Entry 4L28 (X-ray diffraction, 2.63 A resolution); this record covers chains A and C.

# Chain A (and C)
Name: Cystathionine beta-synthase
Source organism: Homo sapiens
Notes: EC 4.2.1.22; chain C of this document is another copy of the same molecule, construct and numbering; everything in this record applies to it too
UniProtKB: P35520 (CBS_HUMAN); numbering as in UniProt (aligned over 2-551)
Sequence (558 residues; numbered 2 to 559; the number before each row is that of its first residue):
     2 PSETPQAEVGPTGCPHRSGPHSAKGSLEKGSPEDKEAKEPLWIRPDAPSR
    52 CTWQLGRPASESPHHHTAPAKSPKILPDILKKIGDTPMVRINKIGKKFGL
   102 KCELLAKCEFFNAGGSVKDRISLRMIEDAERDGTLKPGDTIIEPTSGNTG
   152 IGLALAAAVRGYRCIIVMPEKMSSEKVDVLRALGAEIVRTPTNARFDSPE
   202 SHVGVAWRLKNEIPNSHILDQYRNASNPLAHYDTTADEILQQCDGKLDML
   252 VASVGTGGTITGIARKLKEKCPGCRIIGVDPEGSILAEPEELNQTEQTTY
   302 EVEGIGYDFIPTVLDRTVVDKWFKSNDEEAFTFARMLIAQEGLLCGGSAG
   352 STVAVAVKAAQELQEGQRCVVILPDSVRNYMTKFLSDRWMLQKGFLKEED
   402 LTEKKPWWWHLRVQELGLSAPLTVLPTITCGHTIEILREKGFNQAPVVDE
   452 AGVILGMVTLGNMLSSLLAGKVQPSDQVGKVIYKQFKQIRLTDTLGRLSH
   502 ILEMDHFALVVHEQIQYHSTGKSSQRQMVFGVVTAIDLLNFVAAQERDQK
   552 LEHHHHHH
Unresolved in the structure: 2-41, 402, 515-527, 549-559 (chain C: 2-42, 297, 401, 403-404, 515-526, 550-559)
Sequence notes: engineered mutation Asn444 (Asp in P35520); expression tag (552-559)
Glycans and other covalent adducts: pyridoxal phosphate (PLP) linked to Lys119
Bound ions: heme Fe: Cys52, His65
Ligand contacts:
  - heme (HEM): Pro49, Ser50, Arg51, Cys52, Thr53, Trp54, Arg58, Pro59, Glu62, Ser63, Pro64, His65, Arg224, Asn225, Ala226, Pro229, Leu230, Tyr233, Thr262, Gly263, Arg266, Thr313, Val314
  - pyridoxal phosphate (PLP): Asn149, Ser254, Val255, Gly256, Thr257, Gly258, Gly259, Thr260, Glu304, Gly305, Ile306, Ser349, Pro375, Asp376, Tyr381
What the authors report for this chain:
  - disease-associated variants - D444N: increased catalytic activity
  - disease-associated variants - D444N: decreased catalytic activity on AdoMet
  - allosteric site: Glu201, Pro422, Leu423, Phe443, Ala446, Pro447, Val448, Met458, Val459, Thr460, Asn463, Tyr484, Phe487, His507, Phe508, Ala509, Val533, Val534, Thr535, Ile537, Asp538 (proposed by the authors, not directly observed)

# Interface between chain A and chain C
Residue-residue contacts (134):
  Lys75(A) - Gln242(C)
  Lys75(A) - Gln243(C)
  Lys75(A) - Asp245(C)  salt bridge
  Ile76(A) - Met89(C)
  Ile76(A) - Leu106(C)  hydrophobic
  Ile76(A) - Gln243(C)
  Ile76(A) - Arg369(C)
  Leu77(A) - Met89(C)  hydrogen bond (backbone-backbone)
  Leu77(A) - Val90(C)
  Leu77(A) - Arg91(C)  hydrogen bond (backbone-backbone)
  Pro78(A) - Arg91(C)
  Pro78(A) - Asn93(C)  hydrogen bond (backbone-side chain)
  Asp79(A) - Val90(C)
  Asp79(A) - Asn93(C)
  Ile80(A) - Val90(C)
  Ile80(A) - Glu342(C)
  Ile80(A) - Gly343(C)
  Ile80(A) - Leu344(C)  hydrophobic
  Lys83(A) - Phe112(C)
  Met89(A) - Ile76(C)
  Met89(A) - Leu77(C)  hydrogen bond (backbone-backbone)
  Val90(A) - Leu77(C)
  Val90(A) - Asp79(C)
  Val90(A) - Ile80(C)
  Arg91(A) - Leu77(C)  hydrogen bond (backbone-backbone)
  Arg91(A) - Pro78(C)
  Asn93(A) - Pro78(C)  hydrogen bond (side chain-backbone)
  Asn93(A) - Asp79(C)
  Lys94(A) - Ala159(C)  hydrogen bond (side chain-backbone)
  Lys94(A) - Val160(C)  hydrogen bond (side chain-backbone)
  Leu106(A) - Ile76(C)  hydrophobic
  Phe112(A) - Ile80(C)  hydrophobic
  Phe112(A) - Lys83(C)
  Phe112(A) - Phe112(C)
  Phe112(A) - Ala114(C)  hydrophobic
  Ala114(A) - Phe112(C)  hydrophobic
  Ala114(A) - Leu345(C)
  Leu156(A) - Gly343(C)
  Ala159(A) - Lys94(C)  hydrogen bond (backbone-side chain)
  Ala159(A) - Ala340(C)
  Val160(A) - Lys94(C)  hydrogen bond (backbone-side chain)
  Val160(A) - Glu342(C)
  Glu171(A) - Gln486(C)
  Asp179(A) - Met382(C)
  Asp179(A) - Leu386(C)
  Arg182(A) - Asp388(C)  salt bridge
  Arg182(A) - His501(C)
  Arg182(A) - Glu504(C)  salt bridge
  Ala183(A) - Ile339(C)
  Ala183(A) - Ala340(C)
  Ala183(A) - Leu386(C)  hydrophobic
  Leu184(A) - Ile339(C)  hydrophobic
  Ile188(A) - Leu503(C)
  Ile188(A) - Glu504(C)
  Val189(A) - Leu503(C)
  Val189(A) - Ala536(C)  hydrophobic
  Arg190(A) - Leu503(C)
  Arg190(A) - Glu504(C)  hydrogen bond (side chain-backbone)
  Arg190(A) - Met505(C)
  Arg190(A) - His507(C)
  Thr191(A) - His507(C)
  Pro192(A) - Tyr484(C)  hydrophobic
  Pro192(A) - His507(C)
  Asn194(A) - Ile483(C)  hydrogen bond (side chain-backbone)
  Asn194(A) - Tyr484(C)
  Ala195(A) - Asn463(C)
  Ala195(A) - Tyr484(C)
  Arg196(A) - Asn463(C)  hydrogen bond (backbone-side chain)
  Arg196(A) - Ser466(C)  hydrogen bond
  Arg196(A) - Ser467(C)
  Arg196(A) - Ala470(C)
  Arg196(A) - Lys472(C)
  Asp198(A) - Ser466(C)  hydrogen bond
  Ser199(A) - Asn463(C)
  Glu201(A) - Thr460(C)  hydrogen bond
  Glu201(A) - Tyr484(C)  hydrogen bond
  Glu201(A) - His507(C)
  Arg209(A) - Ile537(C)
  Leu210(A) - Ile537(C)  hydrophobic
  Leu210(A) - Leu540(C)  hydrophobic
  Glu213(A) - Leu540(C)
  Glu213(A) - Asn541(C)
  Ile214(A) - Leu540(C)  hydrophobic
  Gln242(A) - Lys75(C)
  Gln243(A) - Lys75(C)
  Gln243(A) - Ile76(C)
  Asp245(A) - Lys75(C)  salt bridge
  Ile339(A) - Ala183(C)
  Ile339(A) - Leu184(C)  hydrophobic
  Ala340(A) - Ala159(C)
  Ala340(A) - Ala183(C)
  Gln341(A) - Ala159(C)
  Glu342(A) - Ile80(C)
  Glu342(A) - Val160(C)
  Gly343(A) - Ile80(C)
  Gly343(A) - Leu156(C)
  Leu344(A) - Ile80(C)  hydrophobic
  Leu345(A) - Ala114(C)
  Arg369(A) - Ile76(C)
  Arg379(A) - Met382(C)
  Met382(A) - Asp179(C)
  Met382(A) - Arg379(C)
  Leu386(A) - Asp179(C)
  Leu386(A) - Ala183(C)  hydrophobic
  Asp388(A) - Arg182(C)  salt bridge
  Thr460(A) - Glu201(C)  hydrogen bond
  Asn463(A) - Arg196(C)  hydrogen bond (side chain-backbone)
  Asn463(A) - Ser199(C)
  Ser466(A) - Arg196(C)  hydrogen bond
  Ser466(A) - Asp198(C)  hydrogen bond
  Ser467(A) - Arg196(C)
  Ala470(A) - Arg196(C)
  Lys472(A) - Arg196(C)
  Ile483(A) - Asn194(C)  hydrogen bond (backbone-side chain)
  Tyr484(A) - Pro192(C)  hydrophobic
  Tyr484(A) - Asn194(C)
  Tyr484(A) - Ala195(C)
  Tyr484(A) - Glu201(C)  hydrogen bond
  Gln486(A) - Glu171(C)
  His501(A) - Arg182(C)
  Leu503(A) - Ile188(C)
  Leu503(A) - Arg190(C)
  Glu504(A) - Arg182(C)  salt bridge
  Glu504(A) - Ile188(C)
  Glu504(A) - Arg190(C)  hydrogen bond (backbone-side chain)
  Met505(A) - Arg190(C)
  His507(A) - Arg190(C)
  His507(A) - Thr191(C)
  His507(A) - Pro192(C)
  His507(A) - Glu201(C)
  Ile537(A) - Arg209(C)
  Leu540(A) - Leu210(C)  hydrophobic
  Leu540(A) - Glu213(C)
  Asn541(A) - Glu213(C)
Other interface residues (no listed pair), chain A (83 interface residues in all): Pro88, Asn113, Gly115, Ser175, Glu176, Val178, Val180, Pro200, Val206, Val378, Gly462, Asp506, Ala536
Other interface residues (no listed pair), chain C (85 interface residues in all): Pro88, Asn113, Gly115, Ser175, Glu176, Val178, Val180, Val189, Pro200, Val206, Ile214, Gln341, Val378, Gly462, Val482, Asp506, Phe508

# In short
83 residues of chain A and 85 residues of chain C are in contact; the contacts include 24 hydrogen bonds and 6
salt bridges. Polar pairs include Lys75(A)-Asp245(C), Arg182(A)-Asp388(C) and Arg182(A)-Glu504(C). Ligands of
chain A: heme. From the paper: D444N of chain A increases catalytic activity; an allosteric site at Glu201(A),
Pro422(A) and Leu423(A) among others.
Both chains are Cystathionine beta-synthase (Homo sapiens). Entry 4L28 (Crystal structure of delta516-525
human cystathionine beta-synthase D444N mutant containing C-terminal 6xHis tag) was determined by X-ray
diffraction (same publication as 4L0D, 4L27 and 4L3V).
